Entry 5ACZ (X-ray diffraction, 2.69 A resolution); this record covers chains A and B of the 3 polymer chains in the assembly.

[Chain A]
Molecule: MHC class I alpha chain 2
Organism: Gallus gallus
Notes: fragment: extracellular domain
Reference sequence: Q95601 (Q95601_CHICK); residues -20 to 270 here correspond to UniProt positions 1-291 (UniProt number = residue number + 21)
Sequence (329 residues; row label = number of the first residue in the row; numbers below 1 keep their minus sign (Met-20 is residue -20)):
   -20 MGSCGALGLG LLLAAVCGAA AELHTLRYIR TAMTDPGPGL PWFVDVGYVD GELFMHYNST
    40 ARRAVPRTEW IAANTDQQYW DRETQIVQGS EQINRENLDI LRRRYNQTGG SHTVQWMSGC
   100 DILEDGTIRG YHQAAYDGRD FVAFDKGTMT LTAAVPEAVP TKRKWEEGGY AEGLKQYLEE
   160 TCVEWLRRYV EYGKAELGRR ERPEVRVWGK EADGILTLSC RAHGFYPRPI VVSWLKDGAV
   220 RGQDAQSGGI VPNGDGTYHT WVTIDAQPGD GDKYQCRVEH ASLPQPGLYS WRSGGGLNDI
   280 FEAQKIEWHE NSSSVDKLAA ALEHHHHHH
Unresolved in the structure: -20 to 1, 271-308
Cystine bridges: Cys99-Cys161, Cys199-Cys255
Construct notes: expression tag (271-308)

[Chain B]
Molecule: Beta-2-microglobulin
Organism: Gallus gallus
Reference sequence: P21611 (B2MG_CHICK); residues 1-98 here correspond to UniProt positions 22-119 (UniProt number = residue number + 21)
Sequence (98 residues; each row starts with the number of its first residue):
     1 DLTPKVQVYS RFPASAGTKN VLNCFAAGFH PPKISITLMK DGVPMEGAQY SDMSFNDDWT
    61 FQRLVHADFT PSSGSTYACK VEHETLKEPQ VYKWDPEF
Cystine bridges: Cys24-Cys79

[Chain A / chain B interface]
Pairs across the interface - 63 pairs, chain A then chain B:
  Ile8(A) with Ser54(B); Phe55(B), hydrophobic
  Thr10(A) with Phe55(B); Phe61(B)
  Met12(A) with Pro32(B), hydrophobic
  Asp14(A) with Lys33(B), salt bridge
  Pro15(A) with Lys33(B)
  Gly16(A) with Lys33(B)
  Tyr27(A) with Ser54(B), hydrogen bond
  Leu32(A) with Asp52(B)
  His35(A) with Asp52(B), salt bridge
  Arg46(A) with Asp52(B), salt bridge
  Ser90(A) with Pro31(B)
  Thr92(A) with His30(B); Pro32(B)
  Gln94(A) with Phe55(B); Trp59(B), hydrogen bond (side chain-backbone); Phe61(B)
  Trp95(A) with Phe55(B)
  Met96(A) with Phe55(B), hydrophobic; Asn56(B); Asp57(B); Trp59(B), hydrophobic
  Gln112(A) with Trp59(B)
  Ala113(A) with Trp59(B)
  Ala114(A) with Trp59(B), hydrophobic
  Asp116(A) with His30(B)
  Gly117(A) with His30(B); Trp59(B)
  Asp119(A) with Trp59(B), hydrogen bond
  Glu183(A) with Pro13(B)
  Arg185(A) with Pro13(B)
  Trp187(A) with Pro96(B); Glu97(B); Phe98(B)
  Lys189(A) with Phe98(B)
  Thr196(A) with Phe98(B)
  Ser198(A) with Phe98(B), hydrogen bond (side chain-backbone)
  Arg200(A) with Tyr9(B); Phe98(B), hydrogen bond (side chain-backbone)
  His202(A) with Ser10(B); Arg11(B); Phe12(B); Pro13(B)
  Gly203(A) with Arg11(B)
  Gly227(A) with Gln7(B)
  Val230(A) with Gln7(B); Tyr9(B); Phe25(B), hydrophobic
  Pro231(A) with Tyr9(B), hydrogen bond (backbone-side chain); Phe25(B); Leu64(B)
  Asn232(A) with Tyr9(B); Arg11(B); Asn23(B), hydrogen bond; Leu64(B)
  Gly233(A) with Leu64(B); His66(B)
  Asp234(A) with Arg11(B), salt bridge
  Thr236(A) with Arg11(B), hydrogen bond
  His238(A) with Tyr9(B)
  Trp240(A) with Gln7(B); Phe98(B), hydrophobic
Interface residues without a listed pair, chain A (44 interface residues in all): Arg9, Pro17, Val23, Val25, Thr242
Interface residues without a listed pair, chain B (29 interface residues in all): Val8, Met53, Asp58, Glu84, Asp95

[In short]
44 residues of chain A face 29 of chain B across their interface, with 8 hydrogen bonds and 4 salt bridges.
Polar pairs include Asp14(A)-Lys33(B), His35(A)-Asp52(B) and Arg46(A)-Asp52(B).
Here chain A is MHC class I alpha chain 2 and chain B is Beta-2-microglobulin, both from Gallus gallus. Entry
5ACZ (Complex of a B21 chicken MHC class I molecule and a 11MER chicken peptide) was determined by X-ray
diffraction.
